7TKA - chains V and X of the 27 polymer chains in the assembly; structure by electron microscopy, 7.10 A resolution (low resolution: residue-level contacts below are approximate; hydrogen-bond / salt-bridge calls are withheld).

== Chain V ==
Protein: ATP synthase subunit d
Source organism: Saccharomyces cerevisiae
Reference sequence: P30902 (ATP7_YEAST); residues 1-173 here correspond to UniProt positions 2-174 (UniProt number = residue number + 1)
Amino-acid sequence (173 residues; numbered 1 to 173; the number before each row is that of its first residue):
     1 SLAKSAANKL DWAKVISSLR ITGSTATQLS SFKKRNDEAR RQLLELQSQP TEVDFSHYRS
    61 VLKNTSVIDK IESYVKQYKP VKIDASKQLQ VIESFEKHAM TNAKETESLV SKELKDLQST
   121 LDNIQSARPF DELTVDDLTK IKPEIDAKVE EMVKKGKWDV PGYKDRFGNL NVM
Unresolved in the structure: 1-2
Swiss-Prot annotation at these positions:
  - modified residue: Ser1 (N-acetylserine)

== Chain X ==
Protein: ATP synthase subunit H
Source organism: Saccharomyces cerevisiae
Reference sequence: Q12349 (ATP14_YEAST); residues 1-92 here correspond to UniProt positions 33-124 (UniProt number = residue number + 32)
Amino-acid sequence (92 residues; numbered 1 to 92; the number before each row is that of its first residue):
     1 NVIQDLYLRE LKDTKLAPST LQDAEGNVKP WNPPQKPNLP ELELQGPEAL KAYTEQNVET
    61 AHVAKESEEG ESEPIEEDWL VLDDAEETKE SH
Unresolved in the structure: 63-92

== Interface between chain V and chain X ==
Pairs across the interface (9; chain V residue first):
  Arg20(V) - Ala61(X)
  Arg20(V) - His62(X)
  Ile21(V) - Ala61(X)
  Thr22(V) - Glu59(X)
  Thr22(V) - Thr60(X)
  Thr22(V) - Ala61(X)
  Gly23(V) - Glu59(X)
  Asp84(V) - Asn38(X)
  Ala85(V) - Pro40(X)
Also at the interface, not in a pair above, chain V (9 interface residues in all): Ser24, Lys82, Ile83
Also at the interface, not in a pair above, chain X (9 interface residues in all): Lys36, Pro37, Leu39

== Overview ==
The chain V/chain X interface involves 9 residues from each chain.
Here chain V is ATP synthase subunit d and chain X is ATP synthase subunit H, both from Saccharomyces
cerevisiae. Entry 7TKA (Yeast ATP synthase State 1catalytic(e) with 10 mM ATP backbone model) was determined
by electron microscopy together with 7TJS, 7TJT, 7TJU, 7TJV, 7TJW, 7TJX and 30 further entries from the same
study.
